PDB entry 8J5P | electron microscopy, 3.10 A resolution | chains C and M of the 36 polymer chains in the assembly

# Chain C
Name: Multiheme_cytc domain-containing protein
Organism: Roseiflexus castenholzii DSM 13941
UniProt: A7NQE7 (A7NQE7_ROSCS); residues 1-320 here = UniProt positions 1-320
Chain sequence (320 residues; each row starts with the number of its first residue):
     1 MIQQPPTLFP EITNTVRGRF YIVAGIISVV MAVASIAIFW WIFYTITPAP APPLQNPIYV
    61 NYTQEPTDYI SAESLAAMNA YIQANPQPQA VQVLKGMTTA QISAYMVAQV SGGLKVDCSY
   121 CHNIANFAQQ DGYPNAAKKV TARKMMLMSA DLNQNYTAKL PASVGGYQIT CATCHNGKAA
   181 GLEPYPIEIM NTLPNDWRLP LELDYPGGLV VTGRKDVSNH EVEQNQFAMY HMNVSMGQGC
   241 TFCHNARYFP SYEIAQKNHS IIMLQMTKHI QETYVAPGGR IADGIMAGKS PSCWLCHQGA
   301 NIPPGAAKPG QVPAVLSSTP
Disordered / not traced: 1-5
Glycans and other covalent adducts: heme (HEM) linked to C118, C121, C171, C174, C240, C243, C293, C296
Ion coordination: heme Fe (4 sites), coordinated by M106, H122, M145, H175, M229, H244, M263, H297
Small-molecule neighbours:
  - bacteriochlorophyll a (BCL): I38, W41, I42, T45, I46
  - heme (HEM), molecule 1: M78, Y81, P88, Q89, A90, V91, Q92, V93, L94, I102, S103, M106, V107, V116, D117, H122, F127, A128, K139, A142, R143, M146
  - heme (HEM), molecule 2: L114, Y120, K138, T141, A142, M145, M146, M148, S149, I169, T170, H175, A179, A180, G181, L182, M286, A287, K289
  - heme (HEM), molecule 3: T157, L160, V164, G165, Y167, I169, T173, M232, M236, F242, Q256, H259, S260, M263, L264, M266, T267, S292, H297, N301, I302, P303, A306
  - heme (HEM), molecule 4: Y205, P206, G207, G208, L209, V210, V211, T212, N225, Q226, M229, Y230, M232, N233, G239, H244, F249, P250, K257, S260, I261
  - beta,psi-caroten-4-one (KGD), molecule 1: P6, T7, L8, F9
  - beta,psi-caroten-4-one (KGD), molecule 2: V16, R19, F20, V23, I27, S28, M31, A32, S35, I36, F39, W40
  - beta,psi-caroten-4-one (KGD), molecule 3: M31, A34, S35, I38

# Chain M
Name: Reaction center protein M chain
Organism: Roseiflexus castenholzii DSM 13941
UniProt: A7NQE8 (A7NQE8_ROSCS); residue numbers follow UniProt; this construct covers 335-641
Chain sequence (307 residues; numbered 335 to 641; the number before each row is that of its first residue):
   335 PIDLHDEEYR DGLEGTIAKP PGHVGWMQRL LGEGQVGPIY VGLWGVISFI TFFASAFIIL
   395 VDYGRQVGWN PIIYLREFWN LAVYPPPTEY GLSWNVPWDK GGAWLAATFF LHISVLTWWA
   455 RLYTRAKATG VGTQLAWGFA SALSLYFVIY LFHPLALGNW SAAPGHGFRA ILDWTNYVSI
   515 HWGNFYYNPF HMLSIFFLLG STLLLAMHGA TIVATSKWKS EMEFTEMMAE GPGTQRAQLF
   575 WRWVMGWNAN SYNIHIWAWW FAAFTAITGA IGLFLSGTLV PDWYAWGETA KIVAPWPNPD
   635 WAQYVFR
Disordered / not traced: 641
Ion coordination: Fe ion: H542, E557, H589 (shared with 1 residue of chain L)
Small-molecule neighbours:
  - bacteriochlorophyll a (BCL), molecule 1: F386, L445, V449, A476, L479, Y480, I483, W508, T509, N510, V512, S513, F519, Y520, N522, H525, S528, I529, L532, G603, A604, G606, L607
  - bacteriochlorophyll a (BCL), molecule 2: T509, Y520, L533
  - bacteriochlorophyll a (BCL), molecule 3: Y520, M526, I529, F530, L533, G534
  - bacteriopheophytin b (BPB), molecule 1: S382, F383, F386, S448, V449, W452, L456, L469, G472, F473, A476, A596, A600
  - bacteriopheophytin b (BPB), molecule 2: F386, S389, I393, L445, Y480, Y484, P498, H500, F502, I505, L506, W508, T509
  - bacteriopheophytin b (BPB), molecule 3: L533, T536, L537, A540, M541, W575, M579
  - Menaquinone 11 (MQE; 2-methyl-3-[(2E,6E,10E,14E,18E,22E,26E,30E,34E,38E)-3,7,11,15,19,23,27,31,35,39,43-undecamethyltetratetraconta-2,6,10,1 4,18,22,26,30,34,38,42-undecaen-1-yl]naphthalene-1,4-dione), molecule 1: F386, A390, I393, L394, Y397, F412, W413, H500, G501, F502, I505
  - Menaquinone 11 (MQE), molecule 2: L537, L538, M541, H542, T545, I546, T568, A571, Q572, W575, M579, W581, N582, A583, N584, S585, I588, W591

# Interface between chain C and chain M
Residue-residue contacts (39; chain C residue first):
  T192(C) - R503(M)
  V211(C) - H515(M)  hydrogen bond (backbone-side chain)
  T212(C) - I514(M)
  T212(C) - H515(M)
  T212(C) - D616(M)
  G213(C) - H515(M)  hydrogen bond (backbone-backbone)
  G213(C) - P615(M)
  R214(C) - H515(M)
  V217(C) - H515(M)
  S218(C) - T422(M)
  S218(C) - N493(M)  hydrogen bond
  S218(C) - S495(M)
  N219(C) - S495(M)  hydrogen bond (side chain-backbone)
  N219(C) - A496(M)
  N219(C) - W508(M)
  N219(C) - Y511(M)
  H220(C) - S495(M)
  E221(C) - T422(M)  hydrogen bond
  V222(C) - Y511(M)  hydrophobic
  E223(C) - Y511(M)
  Q226(C) - N510(M)
  Q226(C) - Y511(M)
  Q226(C) - I514(M)
  G237(C) - F640(M)
  Q238(C) - V639(M)
  Q238(C) - F640(M)  hydrogen bond (side chain-backbone)
  T241(C) - W635(M)  hydrogen bond (backbone-side chain)
  T241(C) - Y638(M)
  H244(C) - W635(M)
  N245(C) - W630(M)
  N245(C) - W635(M)
  R247(C) - N518(M)  hydrogen bond (backbone-side chain)
  R247(C) - Y521(M)
  R247(C) - Y618(M)  hydrogen bond
  R247(C) - A628(M)  hydrogen bond (side chain-backbone)
  R247(C) - W630(M)
  Y248(C) - D616(M)  hydrogen bond
  Y248(C) - Y618(M)  hydrophobic
  I254(C) - W635(M)
Interface residues without a listed pair, chain C (26 interface residues in all): K215, D216, G239, F242, F249
Interface residues without a listed pair, chain M (26 interface residues in all): A497, V512, W516, G517, V627

# Summary
The chain C/chain M interface involves 26 residues from each chain; the contacts include 11 hydrogen bonds.
Polar pairs include V211(C)-H515(M), S218(C)-N493(M) and N219(C)-S495(M). Chain C binds bacteriochlorophyll a
and 3 copies of beta,psi-caroten-4-one.
Chain C is Multiheme_cytc domain-containing protein and chain M is Reaction center protein M chain, both from
Roseiflexus castenholzii DSM 13941; the structure, Cryo-EM structure of native RC-LH complex from Roseiflexus
castenholzii at 2,000lux, was determined by electron microscopy (same publication as 8HJU, 8HJV and 8J5O).
